7KRN - chains D and P of the 7 polymer chains in the assembly; structure by electron microscopy, 3.40 A resolution.

# Chain D
Molecule: Non-structural protein 8
Source organism: Severe acute respiratory syndrome coronavirus 2
Reference sequence: P0DTD1 (R1AB_SARS2); residues 1-198 here correspond to UniProt positions 3943-4140 (UniProt number = residue number + 3942)
Amino-acid sequence (199 residues; row label = number of the first residue in the row; numbering starts at 0):
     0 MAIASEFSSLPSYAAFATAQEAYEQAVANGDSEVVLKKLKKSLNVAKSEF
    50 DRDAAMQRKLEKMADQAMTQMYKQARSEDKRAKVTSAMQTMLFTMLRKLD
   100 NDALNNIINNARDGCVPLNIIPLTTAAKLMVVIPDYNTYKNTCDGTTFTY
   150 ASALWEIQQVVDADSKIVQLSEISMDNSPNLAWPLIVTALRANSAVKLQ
Not modelled in the structure: 0-6, 192-198
Construct notes: initiating methionine (0)
Residues lining bound ligands: chapso (1N7): Ala66, Met67, Met70
Curated features (UniProtKB/Swiss-Prot):
  - site: Gln198 (Cleavage)

# Chain P
Molecule: 40-nt RNA strand
Sequence (40 nucleotides; row label = number of the first residue in the row):
     1 CGCGUAGCAUGCUACGUCAUUCUCCUAAGAAGCUACCCCC
Not modelled in the structure: 1-2, 40

# Interface between chain D and chain P
Residue-residue contacts (8):
  Lys36(D) - G11(P)  salt bridge to the phosphate
  Lys36(D) - C12(P)  salt bridge to the phosphate
  Asp50(D) - U20(P)  sugar contact
  Arg51(D) - A19(P)  sugar contact
  Ala54(D) - U20(P)  phosphate contact
  Ala54(D) - U21(P)  phosphate contact
  Arg57(D) - U21(P)  salt bridge to the phosphate
  Arg57(D) - C22(P)  salt bridge to the phosphate
Other interface residues (no listed pair), chain D (6 interface residues in all): Glu32
Other interface residues (no listed pair), chain P (7 interface residues in all): U10

# Summary
The interface between chain D and chain P involves 6 residues on one side and 7 on the other, with 4 salt
bridges. Polar contacts include Lys36(D)-G11(P), Lys36(D)-C12(P) and Arg57(D)-U21(P). Ligands of chain D:
chapso.
Here chain D is Non-structural protein 8 (Severe acute respiratory syndrome coronavirus 2) and chain P is a
40-nt RNA strand. Entry 7KRN (Structure of SARS-CoV-2 backtracked complex bound to nsp13 helicase -
nsp13(1)-BTC) was determined by electron microscopy together with 7KRO and 7KRP from the same study.
